PDB entry 8EQH | X-ray diffraction, 1.90 A resolution | chains B and A

# Chain B (and A)
Name: 14-3-3 protein beta/alpha
Source organism: Homo sapiens
Notes: chain A of this document is another copy of the same molecule, construct and numbering; everything in this record applies to it too
UniProt: P31946 (1433B_HUMAN); residue numbers follow UniProt; this construct covers 1-239
Chain sequence (245 residues; numbered 1 to 245; the number before each row is that of its first residue):
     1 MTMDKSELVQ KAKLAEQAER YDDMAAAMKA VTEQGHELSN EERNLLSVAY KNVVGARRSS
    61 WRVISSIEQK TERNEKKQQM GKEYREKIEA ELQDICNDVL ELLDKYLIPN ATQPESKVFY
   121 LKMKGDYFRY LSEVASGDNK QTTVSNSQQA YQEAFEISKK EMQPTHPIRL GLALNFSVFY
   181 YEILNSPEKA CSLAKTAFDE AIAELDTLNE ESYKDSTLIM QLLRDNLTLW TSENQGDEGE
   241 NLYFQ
Unresolved in the structure: 1-2, 233-245 (chain A: 1-2, 205-206, 234-245)
Sequence notes: expression tag (240-245)
Modified positions: Tyr213 (meta-nitro-tyrosine; NIY)
UniProt features mapped onto this chain:
  - site (Interaction with phosphoserine on interacting protein): Arg58, Arg129
  - modified residue: Met1 (N-acetylmethionine), Thr2 (N-acetylthreonine), Lys5 (N6-acetyllysine), Lys51 (N6-acetyllysine), Ser60 (Phosphoserine), Lys70 (N6-acetyllysine), Tyr84 (3'-nitrotyrosine), Tyr106 (3'-nitrotyrosine), Lys117 (N6-acetyllysine), Ser186 (Phosphoserine), Ser232 (Phosphoserine)
  - cross-link: Lys51 (Glycyl lysine isopeptide (Lys-Gly) (interchain with G-Cter in SUMO2))
  - natural variant: Val99 (V99I: Found in a renal cell carcinoma sample)
Reported in the primary citation:
  - mutagenesis - K51E: increased localization

# Interface between chain B and chain A
Pairs across the interface - 35 pairs, chain B then chain A:
  Glu7(B) - Met80(A)
  Gln10(B) - Met80(A)
  Lys11(B) - Met80(A)  hydrogen bond (backbone-side chain)
  Lys11(B) - Tyr84(A)
  Leu14(B) - Ile64(A)
  Leu14(B) - Ile67(A)  hydrophobic
  Ala15(B) - Tyr84(A)
  Gln17(B) - Val63(A)
  Gln17(B) - Ile67(A)
  Ala18(B) - Ser60(A)  hydrogen bond (backbone-side chain)
  Ala18(B) - Ile64(A)  hydrophobic
  Arg20(B) - Ser60(A)
  Arg20(B) - Tyr84(A)  hydrogen bond
  Arg20(B) - Lys87(A)
  Arg20(B) - Ile88(A)
  Arg20(B) - Glu91(A)  salt bridge
  Asp23(B) - Tyr84(A)  hydrogen bond
  Asp23(B) - Lys87(A)
  Ser60(B) - Ala18(A)  hydrogen bond (side chain-backbone)
  Ser60(B) - Arg20(A)
  Val63(B) - Gln17(A)
  Ile64(B) - Leu14(A)
  Ile67(B) - Gln17(A)
  Lys77(B) - Gln10(A)
  Met80(B) - Glu7(A)
  Met80(B) - Gln10(A)
  Tyr84(B) - Lys11(A)
  Tyr84(B) - Leu14(A)  hydrophobic
  Tyr84(B) - Ala15(A)
  Tyr84(B) - Arg20(A)  hydrogen bond
  Tyr84(B) - Asp23(A)  hydrogen bond
  Lys87(B) - Arg20(A)
  Lys87(B) - Asp23(A)
  Ile88(B) - Arg20(A)
  Glu91(B) - Arg20(A)  salt bridge
Other interface residues (no listed pair), chain B (21 interface residues in all): Arg57, Gly81
Other interface residues (no listed pair), chain A (21 interface residues in all): Met3, Arg57, Gly81

# In short
The chain B/chain A interface involves 21 residues from each chain, with 7 hydrogen bonds and 2 salt bridges.
Among the polar pairs are Arg20(B)-Glu91(A), Lys11(B)-Met80(A) and Ala18(B)-Ser60(A). From the paper: K51E of
chain B increases localization.
Both chains are 14-3-3 protein beta/alpha (Homo sapiens). Entry 8EQH (The crystal structure of 14-3-3 Beta
containing 3-nitrotyrosine at position Y213) was determined by X-ray diffraction (same publication as 8EQ8).
